8U7I - chains B and O of the 16 polymer chains in the assembly; structure by electron microscopy, 2.57 A resolution.

# Chain B
Molecule: Endonuclease GajA
From: Bacillus cereus VD045
UniProt: J8H9C1 (GAJA_BACC6); numbering as in UniProt (aligned over 2-578)
Amino-acid sequence (675 residues; each row starts with the number of its first residue; numbers below 1 keep their minus sign (Met-96 is residue -96)):
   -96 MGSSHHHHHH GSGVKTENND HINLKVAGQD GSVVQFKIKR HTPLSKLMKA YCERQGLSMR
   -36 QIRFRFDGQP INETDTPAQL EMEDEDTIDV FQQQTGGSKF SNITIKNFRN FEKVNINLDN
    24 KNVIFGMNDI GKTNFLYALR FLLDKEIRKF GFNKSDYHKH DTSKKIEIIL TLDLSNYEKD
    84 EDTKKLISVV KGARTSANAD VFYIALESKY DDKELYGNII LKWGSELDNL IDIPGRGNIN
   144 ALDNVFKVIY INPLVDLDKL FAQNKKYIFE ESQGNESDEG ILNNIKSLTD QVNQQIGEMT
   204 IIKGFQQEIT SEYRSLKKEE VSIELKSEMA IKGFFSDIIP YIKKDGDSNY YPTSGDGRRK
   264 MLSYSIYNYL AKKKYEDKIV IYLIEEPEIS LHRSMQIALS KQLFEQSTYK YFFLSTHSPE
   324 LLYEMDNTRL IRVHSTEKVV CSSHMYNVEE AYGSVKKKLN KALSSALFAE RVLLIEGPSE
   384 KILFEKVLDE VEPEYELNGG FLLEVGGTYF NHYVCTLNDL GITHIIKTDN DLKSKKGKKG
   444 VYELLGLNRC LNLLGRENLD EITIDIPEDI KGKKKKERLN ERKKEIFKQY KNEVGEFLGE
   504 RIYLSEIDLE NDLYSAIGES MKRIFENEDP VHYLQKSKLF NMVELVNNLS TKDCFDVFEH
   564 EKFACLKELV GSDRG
Not modelled in the structure: -96 to -72, -41 to -39, -26 to -11, 256-257, 576-578
Differences from the reference sequence: expression tag (-96 to 1)
Swiss-Prot annotation at these positions:
  - binding site (ATP): Asp32 to Thr36
  - binding site (a divalent metal cation): Glu379, Glu383, Asp463, Glu464, Glu513
  - site (Interaction with GajB): Lys94, Arg97
  - mutagenesis: Lys35 (K35A: Retains endonuclease activity), His320 (H320A: Retains endonuclease activity, ATP only partially inhibits endonuclease activity), Glu379 (E379A: Loss of endonuclease activity), Asp511 (D511A: Loss of endonuclease activity), Lys541 (K541A: Loss of endonuclease activity)
Reported in the primary citation:
  - catalytic residues: Gly409 (by similarity / conservation)

# Chain O
Molecule: Gabija Anti-Defense 1
From: Bacillus phage phi3T
UniProt: A0A1P8CWZ3 (A0A1P8CWZ3_BPPHT); residue numbers follow UniProt; this construct covers 1-295
Amino-acid sequence (295 residues; row label = number of the first residue in the row):
     1 MKLIGIKTSN CFLVSDNIEG KRYFHSQLDE LLFDGKRATE TYKSDWFKLE KEPSVIEKQM
    61 PAKKINHRYE LKEGFQESEL TPKVIKASYI GEDSEYYEVK GLYDLKFEEI PQQNEKIEFE
   121 MNVIEEIDGE LKLQSHNFNL NYNLLDRIQT HPMLLETKPC YLSQEESYKI IRNHIKANIN
   181 PKFARITSDY DFCLTVVKVL ELYKPHEYIV DLNAMYKRRK PKLEKRFQTK REVEIYKVAP
   241 KAYQSYPIVE PFSGKDVEDL KSNIKKFLDD LMAKINEPLV ECKCCKGRGV ILNEN
Not modelled in the structure: 1-159, 216-230, 289-295
Reported in the primary citation:
  - mutagenesis - Y103R, C282E: decreased binding to GajAB

# Chain B / chain O interface
Pairs across the interface (14):
  Asn186(B) - Gln244(O)
  Lys189(B) - Gln244(O)
  Ser190(B) - Tyr190(O)
  Ser190(B) - Phe192(O)
  Ser190(B) - Cys193(O)
  Ser190(B) - Tyr243(O)  hydrogen bond
  Ser190(B) - Gln244(O)
  Leu191(B) - Tyr190(O)
  Asp193(B) - Phe192(O)
  Asp193(B) - Tyr243(O)
  Gln194(B) - Tyr190(O)
  Gln194(B) - Phe192(O)
  Gln197(B) - Asp191(O)  hydrogen bond
  Gln197(B) - Phe192(O)
Interface features reported in the paper:
  - hot spots on chain O (mutagenesis) - F192R: abolished binding to GajAB

# In short
7 residues of chain B face 6 of chain O across their interface, with 2 hydrogen bonds. Among the polar pairs
are Ser190(B)-Tyr243(O) and Gln197(B)-Asp191(O). The paper reports the catalytic residue Gly409(B); Y103R and
C282E of chain O reduce binding to GajAB.
Here chain B is Endonuclease GajA (Bacillus cereus VD045) and chain O is Gabija Anti-Defense 1 (Bacillus phage
phi3T). Entry 8U7I (Structure of the phage immune evasion protein Gad1 bound to the Gabija GajAB complex) was
determined by electron microscopy, deposited together with 8SM3.
